9ITK - chains T and U of the 26 polymer chains in the assembly; structure by electron microscopy, 2.89 A resolution.

== Chain T ==
Molecule: ATP synthase subunit a
From: Chloroflexus aurantiacus J-10-fl
Reference sequence: A9WGT0 (A9WGT0_CHLAA); residues 1-312 here = UniProt positions 1-312
Chain sequence (312 residues; row label = number of the first residue in the row):
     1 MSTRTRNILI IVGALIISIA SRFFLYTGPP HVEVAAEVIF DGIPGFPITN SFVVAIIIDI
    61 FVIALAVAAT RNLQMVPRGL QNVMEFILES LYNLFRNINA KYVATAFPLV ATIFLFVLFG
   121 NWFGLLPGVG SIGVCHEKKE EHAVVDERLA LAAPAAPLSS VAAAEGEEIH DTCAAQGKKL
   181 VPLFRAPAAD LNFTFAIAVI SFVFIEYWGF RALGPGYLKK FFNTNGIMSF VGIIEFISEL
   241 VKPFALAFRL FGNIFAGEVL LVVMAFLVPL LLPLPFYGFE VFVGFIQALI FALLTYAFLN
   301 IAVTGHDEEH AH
Disordered / not traced: 1-30, 136-176, 305-312

== Chain U ==
Molecule: ATP synthase subunit b
From: Chloroflexus aurantiacus J-10-fl
Reference sequence: A9WGS8 (ATPF_CHLAA); residues 1-164 here = UniProt positions 1-164
Chain sequence (164 residues; row label = number of the first residue in the row):
     1 MEALGINPTL FIAQLINFLL LIFILRALLY RPVMNLLNER TRRIEESVRD AEKVREQLAN
    61 ARRDYEAEIA RARQEAAKIV AQAQERAKQQ EAEIIAQARR EAERLKEEAR AQAEQERIRM
   121 LSEAKSQIAD LVTLTASRVL GAELQARGHD ALIAESLAAL DRRN
Disordered / not traced: 1-7, 161-164

== Chain T / chain U interface ==
Residue-residue contacts - 34 pairs, chain T then chain U:
  Met-75(T) / Ile-44(U)
  Val-76(T) / Glu-45(U)
  Pro-77(T) / Arg-40(U)
  Pro-77(T) / Thr-41(U)  hydrogen bond (backbone-side chain)
  Pro-77(T) / Ile-44(U)
  Asn-82(T) / Leu-37(U)
  Asn-82(T) / Arg-40(U)  hydrogen bond
  Asn-82(T) / Thr-41(U)
  Val-83(T) / Leu-37(U)  hydrophobic
  Glu-85(T) / Arg-40(U)
  Phe-86(T) / Leu-36(U)  hydrophobic
  Phe-86(T) / Arg-40(U)
  Glu-89(T) / Arg-40(U)  salt bridge
  Leu-125(T) / Phe-18(U)
  Leu-126(T) / Phe-18(U)  hydrophobic
  Pro-127(T) / Gln-14(U)
  Pro-127(T) / Leu-15(U)
  Pro-127(T) / Phe-18(U)
  Gly-128(T) / Phe-11(U)
  Gly-128(T) / Gln-14(U)  hydrogen bond (backbone-side chain)
  Gly-130(T) / Leu-10(U)
  Ser-131(T) / Pro-8(U)
  Ser-131(T) / Leu-10(U)
  Ser-131(T) / Phe-11(U)  hydrogen bond (side chain-backbone)
  Ile-132(T) / Phe-11(U)  hydrophobic
  Ala-265(T) / Leu-10(U)  hydrophobic
  Pro-269(T) / Asn-17(U)
  Leu-271(T) / Asn-17(U)
  Pro-273(T) / Asn-17(U)
  Leu-274(T) / Asn-17(U)
  Leu-274(T) / Leu-20(U)  hydrophobic
  Leu-274(T) / Leu-21(U)  hydrophobic
  Tyr-277(T) / Asn-17(U)
  Tyr-277(T) / Leu-21(U)  hydrophobic
Other interface residues (no listed pair), chain T (24 interface residues in all): Val-129, Leu-270, Gly-278
Other interface residues (no listed pair), chain U (18 interface residues in all): Ala-13, Ile-16, Val-48

== Overview ==
The interface between chain T and chain U involves 24 residues on one side and 18 on the other; the contacts
include 4 hydrogen bonds and 1 salt bridge. Polar pairs include Glu-89(T)/Arg-40(U), Pro-77(T)/Thr-41(U) and
Asn-82(T)/Arg-40(U).
Here chain T is ATP synthase subunit a and chain U is ATP synthase subunit b, both from Chloroflexus
aurantiacus J-10-fl. Entry 9ITK (Chloroflexus aurantiacus ATP synthase, state 2) was determined by electron
microscopy, deposited together with 9ITJ, 9ITL, 9ITM, 9ITN, 9ITO, 9ITP and 11 further entries.
